Entry 7JO9 (electron microscopy, 3.30 A resolution); this record covers chains E and J of the 11 polymer chains in the assembly.

# Chain E
Protein: Histone H3.2
From: Homo sapiens
UniProt: Q71DI3 (H32_HUMAN); residues 0-135 here correspond to UniProt positions 1-136 (UniProt number = residue number + 1)
Amino-acid sequence (136 residues; row label = number of the first residue in the row; numbering starts at 0):
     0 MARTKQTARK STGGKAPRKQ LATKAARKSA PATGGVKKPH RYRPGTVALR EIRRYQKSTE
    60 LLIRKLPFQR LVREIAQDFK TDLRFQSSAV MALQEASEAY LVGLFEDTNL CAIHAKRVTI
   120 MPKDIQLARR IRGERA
Not modelled in the structure: 0-37, 135
UniProt features mapped onto this chain:
  - modified residue: Arg2 (Asymmetric dimethylarginine), Thr3 (Phosphothreonine), Lys4 (Allysine), Gln5 (5-glutamyl dopamine), Thr6 (Phosphothreonine), Arg8 (Citrulline), Lys9 (N6,N6,N6-trimethyllysine), Ser10 (ADP-ribosylserine), Thr11 (Phosphothreonine), Lys14 (N6-(2-hydroxyisobutyryl)lysine), Arg17 (Asymmetric dimethylarginine), Lys18 (N6-(2-hydroxyisobutyryl)lysine), Lys23 (N6-(2-hydroxyisobutyryl)lysine), Arg26 (Citrulline), Lys27 (N6,N6,N6-trimethyllysine), Ser28 (ADP-ribosylserine), Lys36 (N6,N6,N6-trimethyllysine), Lys37 (N6-methyllysine), Tyr41 (Phosphotyrosine), Lys56 (N6,N6,N6-trimethyllysine) and 8 more in UniProt
  - lipidation: Lys18 (N6-decanoyllysine), Cys110 (S-palmitoyl cysteine)

# Chain J
Molecule: 147-nt DNA strand
From: synthetic construct
Sequence (147 nucleotides; row label = number of the first residue in the row; numbers below 1 keep their minus sign (DA-73 is residue -73)):
   -73 ATCGAGAATC CCGGTGCCGA GGCCGCTCAA TTGGTCGTAG ACAGCTCTAG CACCGCTTAA
   -13 ACGCACGTAC GCGCTGTCCC CCGCGTTTTA ACCGCCAAGG GGATTACTCC CTAGTCTCCA
    47 GGCACGTGTC AGATATATAC ATCCGAT
Not modelled in the structure: -73, 73

# How chain E and chain J interact
Contacting residue pairs - 14 pairs, chain E then chain J:
  Tyr41(E) - DC70(J)  phosphate contact
  Arg42(E) - DA-5(J)  salt bridge to the phosphate
  Arg42(E) - DC70(J)  hydrogen bond to the phosphate
  Arg42(E) - DG71(J)  salt bridge to the phosphate
  Thr45(E) - DC70(J)  hydrogen bond to the phosphate
  Arg63(E) - DA-13(J)  salt bridge to the phosphate
  Arg72(E) - DC-23(J)  salt bridge to the phosphate
  Arg83(E) - DC-23(J)  phosphate contact
  Phe84(E) - DG-24(J)  sugar contact
  Phe84(E) - DC-23(J)  hydrogen bond to the phosphate
  Gln85(E) - DG-24(J)  phosphate contact
  Arg116(E) - DG-3(J)  phosphate contact
  Val117(E) - DG-3(J)  hydrogen bond to the phosphate
  Thr118(E) - DG-3(J)  hydrogen bond to the phosphate
Also at the interface, not in a pair above, chain E (14 interface residues in all): His39, Arg40, Met120
Also at the interface, not in a pair above, chain J (12 interface residues in all): DA-14, DC-8, DC-4, DC-2, DC69

# Overview
14 residues of chain E face 12 of chain J across their interface, with 5 hydrogen bonds and 4 salt bridges.
Polar contacts include Arg42(E)-DC70(J), Thr45(E)-DC70(J) and Phe84(E)-DC-23(J).
Chain E is Histone H3.2 (Homo sapiens) and chain J is a 147-nt DNA strand (synthetic construct); the
structure, 1:1 cGAS-nucleosome complex, was determined by electron microscopy together with 7JOA from the same
study.
